5M5Y - chains B and R of the 17 polymer chains in the assembly; structure by electron microscopy, 4.00 A resolution.

Chain B:
Name: DNA-directed RNA polymerase I subunit RPA135
Organism: Saccharomyces cerevisiae
Notes: EC 2.7.7.6
Reference sequence: P22138 (RPA2_YEAST); residue numbers follow UniProt; this construct covers 1-1203
Sequence (1203 residues; row label = number of the first residue in the row):
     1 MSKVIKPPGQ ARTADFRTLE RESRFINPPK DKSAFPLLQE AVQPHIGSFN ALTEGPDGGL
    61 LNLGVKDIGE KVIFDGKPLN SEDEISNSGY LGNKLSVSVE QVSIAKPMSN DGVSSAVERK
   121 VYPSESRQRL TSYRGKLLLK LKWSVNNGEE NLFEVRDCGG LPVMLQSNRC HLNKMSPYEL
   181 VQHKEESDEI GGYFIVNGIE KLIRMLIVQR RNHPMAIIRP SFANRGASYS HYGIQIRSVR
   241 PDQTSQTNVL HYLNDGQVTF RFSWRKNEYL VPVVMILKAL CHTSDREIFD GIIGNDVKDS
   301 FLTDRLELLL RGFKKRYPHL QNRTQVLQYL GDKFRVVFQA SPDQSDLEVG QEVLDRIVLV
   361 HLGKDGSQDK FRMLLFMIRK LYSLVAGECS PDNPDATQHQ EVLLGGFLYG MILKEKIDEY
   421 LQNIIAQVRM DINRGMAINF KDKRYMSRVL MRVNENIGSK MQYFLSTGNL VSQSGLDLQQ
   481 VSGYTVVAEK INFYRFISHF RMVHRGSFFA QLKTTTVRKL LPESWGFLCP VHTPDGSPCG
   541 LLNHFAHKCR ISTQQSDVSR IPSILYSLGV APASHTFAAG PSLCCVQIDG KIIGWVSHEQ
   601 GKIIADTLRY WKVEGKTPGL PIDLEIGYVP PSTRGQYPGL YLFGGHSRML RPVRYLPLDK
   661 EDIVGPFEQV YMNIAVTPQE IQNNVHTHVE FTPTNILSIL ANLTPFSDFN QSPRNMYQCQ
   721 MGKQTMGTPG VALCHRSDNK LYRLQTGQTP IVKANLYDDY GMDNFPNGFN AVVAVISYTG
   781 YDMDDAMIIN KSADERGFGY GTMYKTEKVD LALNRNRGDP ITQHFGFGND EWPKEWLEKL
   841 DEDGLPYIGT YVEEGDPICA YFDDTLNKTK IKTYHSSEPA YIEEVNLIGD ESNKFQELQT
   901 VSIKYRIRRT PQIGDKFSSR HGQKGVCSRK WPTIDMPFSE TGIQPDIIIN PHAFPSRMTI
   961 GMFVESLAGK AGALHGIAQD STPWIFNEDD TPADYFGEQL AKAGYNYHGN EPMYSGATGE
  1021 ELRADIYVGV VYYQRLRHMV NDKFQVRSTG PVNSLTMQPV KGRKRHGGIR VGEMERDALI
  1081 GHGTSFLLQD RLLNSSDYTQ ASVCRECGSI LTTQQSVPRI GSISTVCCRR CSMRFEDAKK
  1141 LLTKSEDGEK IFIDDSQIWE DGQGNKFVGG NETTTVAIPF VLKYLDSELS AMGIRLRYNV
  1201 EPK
Not modelled in the structure: 1-12, 81-84, 112-116, 814-818, 1141-1147
Curated features (UniProtKB/Swiss-Prot):
  - zinc finger: Cys1104 to Cys1131 (C4-type)
  - modified residue: Ser2 (N-acetylserine), Ser81 (Phosphoserine), Ser1156 (Phosphoserine)
  - mutagenesis: Cys1104 (C1104A: No effect; when associated with A-1107; A-1128 and A-1131), Cys1107 (C1107A: Lethal. Abolishes recruitment of RPA1 to Pol I. No effect; when associated with A-1104; A-1128 and A-1131), Cys1127 (C1127R: Responsible of suppression of RPA190-5 and RPA190-1 mutations), Cys1128 (C1128A: No effect; when associated with A-1104; A-1107 and A-1131), Cys1131 (C1131A: No effect; when associated with A-1104; A-1107 and A-1128)

Chain R:
Molecule: 10-nt RNA strand
Sequence (10 nucleotides; each row starts with the number of its first residue):
     1 GAGGUACUUC
Not modelled in the structure: 1-3

Interface between chain B and chain R:
Pairs across the interface (12):
  Arg204(B) - A6(R)  hydrogen bond to the phosphate
  Arg204(B) - C7(R)  salt bridge to the phosphate
  Ser482(B) - U5(R)  phosphate contact
  Gly483(B) - A6(R)  sugar contact
  Ser507(B) - A6(R)  phosphate contact
  Asp535(B) - U9(R)  phosphate contact
  Tyr717(B) - C10(R)  hydrogen bond to the phosphate
  Gln720(B) - U9(R)  phosphate contact
  Lys916(B) - C10(R)  salt bridge to the phosphate
  Lys924(B) - C10(R)  salt bridge to the phosphate
  Arg1037(B) - U8(R)  hydrogen bond to the sugar
  His1038(B) - U9(R)  sugar contact
Other interface residues (no listed pair), chain B (15 interface residues in all): Thr485, His504, Pro538, Met721

Overview:
The interface between chain B and chain R involves 15 residues on one side and 6 on the other; the contacts
include 3 hydrogen bonds and 3 salt bridges. Polar pairs include Arg1037(B)-U8(R), Arg204(B)-A6(R) and
Tyr717(B)-C10(R). From UniProt: 5 mutagenesis sites on chain B.
Chain B is DNA-directed RNA polymerase I subunit RPA135 (Saccharomyces cerevisiae) and chain R is a 10-nt RNA
strand; the structure, RNA Polymerase I elongation complex 2, was determined by electron microscopy (same
publication as 5M5X, 5M64 and 5M5W).
